PDB entry 7YX0 | X-ray diffraction, 1.60 A resolution | chains A and C

[Chain A (and C)]
Protein: Putative regulatory protein
From: Pseudomonas fluorescens
Notes: chain C of this document is another copy of the same molecule, construct and numbering; everything in this record applies to it too
Reference sequence: C3K1W0 (C3K1W0_PSEFS); numbering as in UniProt (aligned over 1-155)
Sequence (175 residues; row label = number of the first residue in the row; numbers below 1 keep their minus sign (Met-19 is residue -19)):
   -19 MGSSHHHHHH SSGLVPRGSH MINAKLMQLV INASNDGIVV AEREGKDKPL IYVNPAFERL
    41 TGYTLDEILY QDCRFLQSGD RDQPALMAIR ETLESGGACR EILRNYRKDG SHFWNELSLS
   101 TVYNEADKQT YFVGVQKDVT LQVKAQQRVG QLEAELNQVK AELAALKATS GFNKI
Disordered / not traced: -19 to -18, 149-155 (chain C: -19 to 0, 151-155)
Differences from the reference sequence: initiating methionine (-19); expression tag (-18 to 0)
Glycans and other covalent adducts: Flavin mononucleotide (semi-quinone intermediate) (JGC) linked to Cys53
Residues lining bound ligands: FMN / JGC: Val19, Ala21, Lys26, Lys28, Phe37, Asp52, Arg54, Leu56, Gln57, Arg61, Leu66, Ile69, Arg70, Leu73, Leu83, Asn85, Asn95, Leu97, Leu99, Phe112, Val113, Gly114, Gln116
What the authors report for this chain:
  - binding site for the ligand JGC: Cys53
  - conformationally variable residues (side-chain flip): Cys53
  - binding site for the ligand FMN: Lys28, Asp52, Glu74, Leu97
  - self-association interface (contacts with another copy of this molecule); pairs are residue here / residue on that copy: Ala13-Ser100, Asn15-Ser98, Asp16-Arg80, Asp16-Ser98, Glu96-Lys117 (salt bridge), Arg128-Glu133
  - conformationally variable residues (side-chain flip): Gln116 (proposed by the authors, not directly observed)
  - contacts within the chain: Arg23-Glu74 (hydrogen bond), Lys28-Glu74

[How chain A and chain C interact]
Contacting residue pairs - 105 pairs, chain A then chain C:
  Arg-3(A) - Gln8(C)  hydrogen bond (backbone-side chain)
  Arg-3(A) - Asn12(C)  hydrogen bond (backbone-side chain)
  Arg-3(A) - Val33(C)  hydrogen bond (side chain-backbone)
  Arg-3(A) - Asn34(C)
  Arg-3(A) - Pro35(C)
  Arg-3(A) - Glu38(C)  salt bridge
  Arg-3(A) - Leu45(C)
  Gly-2(A) - Gln8(C)  hydrogen bond (backbone-side chain)
  Met1(A) - Gln8(C)
  Met1(A) - Val20(C)  hydrophobic
  Met1(A) - Tyr32(C)  hydrophobic
  Ile2(A) - Ala4(C)
  Ile2(A) - Lys5(C)
  Ile2(A) - Gln8(C)
  Leu6(A) - Asn104(C)
  Leu6(A) - Tyr111(C)  hydrophobic
  Met7(A) - Met7(C)  hydrophobic
  Met7(A) - Gln8(C)
  Met7(A) - Ile11(C)  hydrophobic
  Met7(A) - Tyr32(C)
  Gln8(A) - Ile2(C)  hydrogen bond (side chain-backbone)
  Gln8(A) - Asn3(C)
  Gln8(A) - Ala4(C)
  Leu9(A) - Val102(C)  hydrophobic
  Leu9(A) - Asn104(C)
  Val10(A) - Val20(C)  hydrophobic
  Val10(A) - Val102(C)  hydrophobic
  Val10(A) - Val113(C)
  Ile11(A) - Ile11(C)  hydrophobic
  Ala13(A) - Ser100(C)  hydrogen bond (backbone-side chain)
  Ala13(A) - Val102(C)  hydrophobic
  Ser14(A) - Val113(C)
  Asn15(A) - Ala78(C)
  Asn15(A) - Cys79(C)  hydrogen bond (side chain-backbone)
  Asn15(A) - Arg80(C)
  Asn15(A) - Ser98(C)  hydrogen bond
  Asn15(A) - Leu99(C)
  Asn15(A) - Ser100(C)
  Asp16(A) - Arg80(C)  salt bridge
  Asp16(A) - Ser98(C)  hydrogen bond
  Asp16(A) - Val115(C)
  Val20(A) - Val10(C)  hydrophobic
  Ile31(A) - Met1(C)
  Ile31(A) - Ile2(C)  hydrophobic
  Tyr32(A) - Met1(C)  hydrophobic
  Tyr32(A) - Met7(C)
  Val33(A) - Met1(C)
  Leu49(A) - Met1(C)  hydrophobic
  Ala78(A) - Asn15(C)
  Cys79(A) - Asn15(C)
  Arg80(A) - Asn15(C)
  Arg80(A) - Asp16(C)  salt bridge
  Arg80(A) - Lys117(C)
  Glu96(A) - Lys117(C)  salt bridge
  Ser98(A) - Asn15(C)  hydrogen bond
  Ser98(A) - Asp16(C)  hydrogen bond
  Leu99(A) - Asn15(C)
  Ser100(A) - Ala13(C)  hydrogen bond (side chain-backbone)
  Ser100(A) - Ser14(C)
  Ser100(A) - Asn15(C)  hydrogen bond (side chain-backbone)
  Val102(A) - Leu9(C)  hydrophobic
  Val102(A) - Val10(C)  hydrophobic
  Val102(A) - Ala13(C)  hydrophobic
  Asn104(A) - Leu9(C)
  Tyr111(A) - Leu6(C)  hydrophobic
  Val113(A) - Val10(C)
  Val113(A) - Ser14(C)
  Val115(A) - Ser14(C)
  Val115(A) - Asp16(C)
  Lys117(A) - Arg80(C)
  Lys117(A) - Glu96(C)  salt bridge
  Lys117(A) - Ser98(C)  hydrogen bond
  Lys117(A) - Lys117(C)
  Gln122(A) - Gln122(C)
  Ala125(A) - Gln126(C)
  Arg128(A) - Val129(C)
  Arg128(A) - Glu133(C)  salt bridge
  Val129(A) - Ala125(C)
  Val129(A) - Arg128(C)
  Val129(A) - Val129(C)  hydrophobic
  Val129(A) - Leu132(C)  hydrophobic
  Leu132(A) - Val129(C)
  Leu132(A) - Leu132(C)  hydrophobic
  Leu132(A) - Glu133(C)
  Leu132(A) - Leu136(C)  hydrophobic
  Glu133(A) - Arg128(C)  salt bridge
  Glu133(A) - Leu132(C)
  Glu135(A) - Leu136(C)
  Glu135(A) - Lys140(C)  salt bridge
  Leu136(A) - Glu135(C)
  Leu136(A) - Leu136(C)  hydrophobic
  Val139(A) - Leu136(C)  hydrophobic
  Val139(A) - Val139(C)  hydrophobic
  Val139(A) - Lys140(C)
  Val139(A) - Leu143(C)
  Lys140(A) - Glu135(C)  salt bridge
  Glu142(A) - Leu143(C)
  Leu143(A) - Val139(C)  hydrophobic
  Leu143(A) - Glu142(C)
  Leu143(A) - Leu143(C)
  Leu143(A) - Leu146(C)  hydrophobic
  Leu146(A) - Leu143(C)  hydrophobic
  Leu146(A) - Leu146(C)  hydrophobic
  Leu146(A) - Lys147(C)
  Lys147(A) - Glu142(C)  salt bridge
Other interface residues (no listed pair), chain A (50 interface residues in all): Pro-4, Ile18, Leu45, Tyr103
Other interface residues (no listed pair), chain C (55 interface residues in all): Ile31, Thr101, Tyr103, Ser150

[Overview]
50 residues of chain A face 55 of chain C across their interface, with 14 hydrogen bonds and 10 salt bridges.
Among the polar pairs are Arg-3(A)-Glu38(C), Asp16(A)-Arg80(C) and Glu96(A)-Lys117(C). The paper reports a
binding site for the ligand FMN at Lys28(A), Asp52(A) and Glu74(A) among others; a binding site for the ligand
JGC at Cys53(A).
Both chains are Putative regulatory protein (Pseudomonas fluorescens). Entry 7YX0 (Crystal structure of the
full-length short LOV protein SBW25-LOV from Pseudomonas fluorescens (light state)) was determined by X-ray
diffraction together with 7R5N from the same study.
